Entry 9F6K (electron microscopy, 4.20 A resolution (low resolution: residue-level contacts below are approximate; hydrogen-bond / salt-bridge calls are withheld)); this record covers chains A and P of the 3 polymer chains in the assembly.

== Chain A ==
Protein: DNA polymerase epsilon catalytic subunit A
Source organism: Homo sapiens
Notes: EC 2.7.7.7, 3.1.11.-
Reference sequence: Q07864 (DPOE1_HUMAN); residue numbers follow UniProt; this construct covers 1-1200
Amino-acid sequence (1200 residues; numbered 1 to 1200; the number before each row is that of its first residue):
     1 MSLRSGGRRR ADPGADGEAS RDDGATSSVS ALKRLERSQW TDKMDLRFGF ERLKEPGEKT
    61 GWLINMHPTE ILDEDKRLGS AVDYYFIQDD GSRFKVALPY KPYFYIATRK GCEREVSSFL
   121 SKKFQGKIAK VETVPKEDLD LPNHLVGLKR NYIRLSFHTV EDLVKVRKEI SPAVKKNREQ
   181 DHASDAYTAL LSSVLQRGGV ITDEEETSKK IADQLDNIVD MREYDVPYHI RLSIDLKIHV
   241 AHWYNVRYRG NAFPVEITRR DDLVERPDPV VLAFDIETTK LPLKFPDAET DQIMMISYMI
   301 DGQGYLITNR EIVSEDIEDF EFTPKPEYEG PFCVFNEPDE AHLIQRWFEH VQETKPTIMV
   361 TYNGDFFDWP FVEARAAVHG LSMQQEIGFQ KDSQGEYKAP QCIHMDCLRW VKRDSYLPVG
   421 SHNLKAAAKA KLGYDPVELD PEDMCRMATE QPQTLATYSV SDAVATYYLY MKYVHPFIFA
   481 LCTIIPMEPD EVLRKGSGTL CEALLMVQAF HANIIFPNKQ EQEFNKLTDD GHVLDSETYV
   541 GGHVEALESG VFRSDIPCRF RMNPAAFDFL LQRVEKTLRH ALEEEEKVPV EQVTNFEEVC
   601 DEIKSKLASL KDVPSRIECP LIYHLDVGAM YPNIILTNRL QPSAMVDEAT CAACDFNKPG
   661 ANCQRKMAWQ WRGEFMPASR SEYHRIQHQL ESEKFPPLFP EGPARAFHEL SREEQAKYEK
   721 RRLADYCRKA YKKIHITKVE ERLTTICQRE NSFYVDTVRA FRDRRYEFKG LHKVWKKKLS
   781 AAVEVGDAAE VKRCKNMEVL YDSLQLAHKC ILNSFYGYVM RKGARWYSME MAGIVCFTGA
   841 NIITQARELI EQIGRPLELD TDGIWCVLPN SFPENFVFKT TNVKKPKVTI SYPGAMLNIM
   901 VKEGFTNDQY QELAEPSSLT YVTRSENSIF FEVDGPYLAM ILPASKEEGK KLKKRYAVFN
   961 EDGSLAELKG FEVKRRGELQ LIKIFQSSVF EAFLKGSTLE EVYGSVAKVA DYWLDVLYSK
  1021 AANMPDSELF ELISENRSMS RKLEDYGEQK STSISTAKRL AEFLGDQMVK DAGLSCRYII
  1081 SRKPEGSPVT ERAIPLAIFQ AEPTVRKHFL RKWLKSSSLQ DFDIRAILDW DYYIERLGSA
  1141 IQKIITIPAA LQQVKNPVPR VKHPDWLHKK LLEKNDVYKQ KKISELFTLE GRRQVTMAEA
Disordered / not traced: 1-26, 182-212, 1176-1200
Curated features (UniProtKB/Swiss-Prot):
  - modified residue: Ser-1184 (Phosphoserine)
  - natural variant: Ala-189 (A189T: Found in a colorectal sample), Arg-231 (R231H: Found in a colorectal sample), Pro-286 (P286H: Found in a colorectal sample; P286R: Found in a colorectal sample), Phe-367 (F367S: Found in a colorectal sample), Val-411 (V411L: In CRCS12; uncertain significance), Leu-424 (L424V: In CRCS12), Pro-436 (P436R: Found in a colorectal sample), Tyr-458 (Y458F: In CRCS12; uncertain significance), Ser-459 (S459F: Found in a colorectal sample), Arg-762 (R762W: Found in a colorectal sample), Lys-777 (K777N: Found in a colorectal sample), Ala-1007 (A1007P: In IMAGEI; uncertain significance), 1 further natural variant entry in UniProt
Bound ions: 4Fe-4S cluster Fe: Cys-651, Cys-654, Cys-663, Cys-747
Small-molecule neighbours: 4Fe-4S cluster (SF4): Thr-650, Cys-651, Cys-654, Phe-656, Asn-657, Cys-663, Gln-664, Cys-747, Arg-749
Reported in the primary citation:
  - binding site for DNA nascent strand (chain P): Asn-363, Phe-366, His-422, Asn-423, Arg-728, Lys-733, His-735, Arg-976
  - conformationally variable residues (domain motion, loop rearrangement): Gly-970 to Gln-980, Arg-1041
  - catalytic residues: Asp-275, Glu-277 (citing earlier work)

== Chain P ==
Molecule: DNA nascent strand
Sequence (31 nucleotides; row label = number of the first residue in the row):
     1 TTTTTTTTAT CTGAAGTTCG AATCCTGGAT C
Disordered / not traced: 1-17

== Interface between chain A and chain P ==
Residue-residue contacts (9):
  Asn-363(A) / DC31(P)
  Lys-412(A) / DT30(P)
  Asn-423(A) / DT30(P)
  Arg-728(A) / DC24(P)
  Lys-733(A) / DT23(P)
  Ile-734(A) / DT23(P)
  His-735(A) / DC24(P)
  Arg-976(A) / DG27(P)
  Arg-976(A) / DG28(P)
Interface residues without a listed pair, chain A (11 interface residues in all): Phe-366, Gly-420, His-422
Interface residues without a listed pair, chain P (7 interface residues in all): DA22

== Summary ==
11 residues of chain A face 7 of chain P across their interface. Chain A binds 4Fe-4S cluster. Cys-651(A),
Cys-654(A), Cys-663(A) and Cys-747(A) coordinate a 4Fe-4S cluster Fe ion. The paper reports catalytic residues
Asp-275(A) and Glu-277(A); a binding site for DNA nascent strand (chain P) at Asn-363(A), Phe-366(A) and
His-422(A) among others.
Chain A is DNA polymerase epsilon catalytic subunit A (Homo sapiens) and chain P is DNA nascent strand; the
structure, Human DNA Polymerase epsilon bound to T-C mismatched DNA (Frayed Substrate state), was determined
by electron microscopy together with 9F6D, 9F6E, 9F6F, 9F6I, 9F6J and 9F6L from the same study.
